PDB entry 4ZI7 | X-ray diffraction, 2.51 A resolution | chains B and C of the 6 polymer chains in the assembly

# Chain B
Molecule: Tubulin beta chain
Source organism: Sus scrofa
UniProtKB: P02554 (TBB_PIG); the author numbering skips numbers that UniProt does not, so the offset changes along the chain: 1-42 = UniProt 1-42; 45-360 = UniProt 43-358; 369-455 = UniProt 359-445
Sequence (445 residues; each row starts with the number of its first residue; note: 10 numbers in that range are skipped by the numbering (no residue carries them; nothing is unmodelled there)):
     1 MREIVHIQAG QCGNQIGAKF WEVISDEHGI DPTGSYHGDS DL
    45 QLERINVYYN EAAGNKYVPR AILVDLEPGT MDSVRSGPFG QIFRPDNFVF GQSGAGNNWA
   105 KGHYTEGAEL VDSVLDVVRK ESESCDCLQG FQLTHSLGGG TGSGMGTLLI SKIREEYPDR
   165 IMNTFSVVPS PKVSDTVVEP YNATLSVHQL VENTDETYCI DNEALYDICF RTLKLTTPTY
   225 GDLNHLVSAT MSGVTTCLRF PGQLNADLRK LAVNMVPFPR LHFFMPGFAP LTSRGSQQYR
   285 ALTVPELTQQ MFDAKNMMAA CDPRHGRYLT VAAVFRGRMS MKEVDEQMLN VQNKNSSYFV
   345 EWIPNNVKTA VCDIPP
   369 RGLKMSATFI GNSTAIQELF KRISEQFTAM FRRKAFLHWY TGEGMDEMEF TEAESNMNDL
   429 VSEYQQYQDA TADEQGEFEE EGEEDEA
Unresolved in the structure: 441-455
Curated features (UniProtKB/Swiss-Prot):
  - motif: Met-1 to Ile-4 (MREI motif)
  - binding site (GTP): Gln-11, Glu-71, Ser-140, Gly-144, Thr-145, Gly-146, Asn-206, Asn-228
  - binding site (Mg(2+)): Glu-71
  - modified residue: Ser-40 (Phosphoserine), Lys-60 (N6-acetyllysine), Ser-174 (Phosphoserine), Thr-287 (Phosphothreonine), Thr-292 (Phosphothreonine), Arg-320 (Omega-N-methylarginine), Glu-448 (5-glutamyl polyglutamate)
  - cross-link (Glycyl lysine isopeptide (Lys-Gly)): Lys-60 (interchain with G-Cter in ubiquitin), Lys-326 (interchain with G-Cter in ubiquitin)
Ion coordination: Ca2+ near Glu-113 (its only coordinating residue here)
Ligand contacts:
  - 4SL (N,beta,beta-trimethyl-L-phenylalanyl-N-[(3S,4Z)-5-carboxy-2-methylhex-4-en-3-yl]-N,3-dimethyl-L-valinamide): Pro-175, Lys-176, Val-177, Ser-178, Asp-179, Tyr-210, Pro-222, Thr-223, Tyr-224, Leu-227
  - GDP (guanosine-5'-diphosphate): Gly-10, Gln-11, Cys-12, Gln-15, Ile-16, Asp-69, Asn-101, Ser-140, Gly-142, Gly-143, Gly-144, Thr-145, Gly-146, Val-171, Pro-173, Val-177, Ser-178, Glu-183, Asn-206, Leu-209, Tyr-224, Leu-227, Asn-228
What the authors report for this chain:
  - binding site for 4SL: Val-177, Asp-179, Tyr-210, Pro-222, Tyr-224, Leu-227

# Chain C
Molecule: Tubulin alpha-1B chain
Source organism: Sus scrofa
UniProtKB: Q2XVP4 (TBA1B_PIG); residues 1-451 here = UniProt positions 1-451
Sequence (451 residues; each row starts with the number of its first residue):
     1 MRECISIHVG QAGVQIGNAC WELYCLEHGI QPDGQMPSDK TIGGGDDSFN TFFSETGAGK
    61 HVPRAVFVDL EPTVIDEVRT GTYRQLFHPE QLITGKEDAA NNYARGHYTI GKEIIDLVLD
   121 RIRKLADQCT GLQGFLVFHS FGGGTGSGFT SLLMERLSVD YGKKSKLEFS IYPAPQVSTA
   181 VVEPYNSILT THTTLEHSDC AFMVDNEAIY DICRRNLDIE RPTYTNLNRL ISQIVSSITA
   241 SLRFDGALNV DLTEFQTNLV PYPRIHFPLA TYAPVISAEK AYHEQLSVAE ITNACFEPAN
   301 QMVKCDPRHG KYMACCLLYR GDVVPKDVNA AIATIKTKRS IQFVDWCPTG FKVGINYQPP
   361 TVVPGGDLAK VQRAVCMLSN TTAIAEAWAR LDHKFDLMYA KRAFVHWYVG EGMEEGEFSE
   421 AREDMAALEK DYEEVGVDSV EGEGEEEGEE Y
Unresolved in the structure: 441-451
Curated features (UniProtKB/Swiss-Prot):
  - motif: Met-1 to Cys-4 (MREC motif)
  - active site: Glu-254
  - binding site (GTP): Gly-10, Gln-11, Ala-12, Gln-15, Glu-71, Ala-99, Ser-140, Gly-143, Gly-144, Thr-145, Gly-146, Thr-179, Glu-183, Asn-206, Tyr-224, Asn-228, Leu-252
  - binding site (Mg(2+)): Glu-71
  - site: Tyr-451 (Involved in polymerization)
  - modified residue: Lys-40 (N6,N6,N6-trimethyllysine), Ser-48 (Phosphoserine), Ser-232 (Phosphoserine), Tyr-282 (3'-nitrotyrosine), Arg-339 (Omega-N-methylarginine), Ser-439 (Phosphoserine), Glu-443 (5-glutamyl polyglutamate), Glu-445 (5-glutamyl polyglutamate), Tyr-451 (3'-nitrotyrosine)
  - cross-link (Glycyl lysine isopeptide (Lys-Gly)): Lys-326 (interchain with G-Cter in ubiquitin), Lys-370 (interchain with G-Cter in ubiquitin)
Ion coordination: Ca2+ site 1: Asp-39, Thr-41, Gly-44, Glu-55; Ca2+ site 2 near Asp-218 (its only coordinating residue here)
Ligand contacts:
  - 4SL (N,beta,beta-trimethyl-L-phenylalanyl-N-[(3S,4Z)-5-carboxy-2-methylhex-4-en-3-yl]-N,3-dimethyl-L-valinamide): Leu-248, Pro-325, Val-328, Asn-329, Ile-332, Phe-351, Val-353, Ile-355
  - GTP (guanosine-5'-triphosphate): Gly-10, Gln-11, Ala-12, Gln-15, Ile-16, Asp-69, Asp-98, Ala-99, Ala-100, Asn-101, Ser-140, Gly-142, Gly-143, Gly-144, Thr-145, Gly-146, Ile-171, Pro-173, Val-177, Ser-178, Thr-179, Glu-183, Asn-206, Tyr-224, Leu-227, Asn-228, Ile-231
What the authors report for this chain:
  - binding site for 4SL: Leu-248, Pro-325, Val-328, Asn-329, Ile-332, Phe-351, Val-353, Ile-355

# Interface between chain B and chain C
Contacting residue pairs (43; chain B residue first):
  Gln-96(B) / Met-1(C)
  Ser-97(B) / Arg-2(C)
  Asn-101(B) / Glu-254(C)
  Asp-179(B) / Asn-258(C)  hydrogen bond (backbone-side chain)
  Asp-179(B) / Gly-350(C)
  Asp-179(B) / Phe-351(C)  hydrogen bond (side chain-backbone)
  Asp-179(B) / Lys-352(C)
  Thr-180(B) / Asn-258(C)
  Thr-180(B) / Lys-352(C)
  Val-181(B) / Asn-258(C)  hydrogen bond (backbone-side chain)
  Val-181(B) / Pro-348(C)  hydrophobic
  Val-182(B) / Thr-257(C)
  Thr-221(B) / Pro-325(C)
  Thr-221(B) / Lys-326(C)
  Ala-397(B) / Trp-346(C)
  Met-398(B) / Trp-346(C)
  Arg-400(B) / Asp-345(C)  salt bridge
  Arg-400(B) / Trp-346(C)
  Arg-400(B) / Ser-439(C)
  Arg-401(B) / Tyr-262(C)  hydrogen bond (backbone-side chain)
  Arg-401(B) / Asp-345(C)  salt bridge
  Arg-401(B) / Trp-346(C)
  Arg-401(B) / Glu-434(C)  hydrogen bond (side chain-backbone)
  Arg-401(B) / Val-435(C)
  Arg-401(B) / Val-437(C)  hydrogen bond (side chain-backbone)
  Arg-401(B) / Asp-438(C)
  Arg-401(B) / Ser-439(C)  hydrogen bond
  Lys-402(B) / Tyr-262(C)
  Ala-403(B) / Pro-261(C)
  Ala-403(B) / Tyr-262(C)
  Ala-403(B) / Trp-346(C)  hydrophobic
  Phe-404(B) / Thr-257(C)
  Phe-404(B) / Asn-258(C)
  Phe-404(B) / Val-260(C)
  Phe-404(B) / Pro-261(C)  hydrogen bond (backbone-backbone)
  Phe-404(B) / Trp-346(C)  hydrophobic
  His-406(B) / Val-260(C)  hydrogen bond (side chain-backbone)
  His-406(B) / Pro-261(C)
  His-406(B) / Tyr-262(C)
  His-406(B) / Pro-263(C)
  Trp-407(B) / Gln-256(C)
  Trp-407(B) / Thr-257(C)  hydrogen bond (side chain-backbone)
  Trp-407(B) / Val-260(C)  hydrogen bond (side chain-backbone)
Other interface residues (no listed pair), chain B (18 interface residues in all): Gly-100
Other interface residues (no listed pair), chain C (25 interface residues in all): Asn-329, Cys-347

# Overview
The interface between chain B and chain C involves 18 residues on one side and 25 on the other, with 11
hydrogen bonds and 2 salt bridges. Polar contacts include Arg-400(B)/Asp-345(C), Arg-401(B)/Asp-345(C) and
Asp-179(B)/Asn-258(C). The paper reports a binding site for 4SL at Val-177(B), Asp-179(B) and Leu-248(C) among
others.
Here chain B is Tubulin beta chain and chain C is Tubulin alpha-1B chain, both from Sus scrofa. Entry 4ZI7
(Crystal structure of tubulin-stathmin-ttl-HTI286 complex) was determined by X-ray diffraction, deposited
together with 4ZHQ, 4ZOL and 5BMV.
